7D1C - chain A; structure by X-ray diffraction, 1.91 A resolution.

Chain A:
Name: Cryptochrome-1
From: Mus musculus
Reference sequence: P97784 (CRY1_MOUSE); numbering as in UniProt (aligned over 1-496)
Sequence (498 residues; row label = number of the first residue in the row; numbers below 1 keep their minus sign (Gly-1 is residue -1)):
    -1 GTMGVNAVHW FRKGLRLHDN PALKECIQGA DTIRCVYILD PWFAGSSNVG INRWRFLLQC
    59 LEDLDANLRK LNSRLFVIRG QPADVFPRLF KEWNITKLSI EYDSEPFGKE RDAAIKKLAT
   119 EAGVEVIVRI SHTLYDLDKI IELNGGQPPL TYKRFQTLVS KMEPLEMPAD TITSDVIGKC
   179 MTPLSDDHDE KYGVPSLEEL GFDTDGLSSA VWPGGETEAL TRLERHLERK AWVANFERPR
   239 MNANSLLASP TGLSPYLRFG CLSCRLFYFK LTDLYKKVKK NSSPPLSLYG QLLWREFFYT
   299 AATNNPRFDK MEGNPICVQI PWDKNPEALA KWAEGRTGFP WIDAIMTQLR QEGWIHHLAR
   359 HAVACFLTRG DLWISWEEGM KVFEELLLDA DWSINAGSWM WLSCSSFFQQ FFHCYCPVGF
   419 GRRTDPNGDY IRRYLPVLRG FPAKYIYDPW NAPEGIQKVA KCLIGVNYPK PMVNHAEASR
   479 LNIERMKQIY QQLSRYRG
Disordered / not traced: -1 to 1, 231-234
Sequence notes: expression tag (-1 to 0)
Small-molecule neighbours: GOF (N-[2-(4-methoxyphenyl)-5,5-bis(oxidanylidene)-4,6-dihydrothieno[3,4-c]pyrazol-3-yl]-4-(phenylcarbonyl)benzamide): Gln289, Trp292, Arg293, Phe296, His355, Arg358, His359, Ala362, Phe381, Leu385, Asp387, Ala388, Ile392, Asn393, Ser396, Trp397, Trp399, Leu400, Phe409
UniProt features mapped onto this chain:
  - region: Val471 to Arg493 (Interaction with TIMELESS)
  - motif: Asn50 to Phe54 (LIR 1), Asp82 to Leu87 (LIR 2), Lys151 to Leu156 (LIR 3), Leu255 to Leu260 (LIR 4), Asp271 to Val276 (LIR 5), Ser285 to Leu290 (LIR 6), Thr335 to Trp339 (LIR 7), Lys379 to Leu384 (LIR 8), Gly395 to Leu400 (LIR 9), His411 to Val416 (LIR 10), Arg430 to Val435 (LIR 11), Gln486 to Leu491 (LIR 12), Ser492 to Gly496 (LIR 13)
  - binding site (FAD): Ser252, Gln289, His355, Asp387 to Asp389
  - modified residue (Phosphoserine): Ser71, Ser247, Ser280
  - cross-link (Glycyl lysine isopeptide (Lys-Gly)): Lys11 (interchain with G-Cter in ubiquitin), Lys107 (interchain with G-Cter in ubiquitin), Lys159 (interchain with G-Cter in ubiquitin), Lys329 (interchain with G-Cter in ubiquitin), Lys485 (interchain with G-Cter in ubiquitin)
  - mutagenesis: Ser71 (S71A: Phosphomimetic mutant that leads to stabilization of the protein; when associated with A-280 ...), Lys107 (K107R: Sensitive to FBXL3-ediated degradation but noz affected by expression of FBXL21), His224 (H224E: Reduces affinity for FBXL3), Ser247 (S247A: Reduced MAPK-catalyzed in vitro phosphorylation. No effect on inhibition of CLOCK-BMAL1-mediated transcriptional activity ...), Tyr273 (Y273A: Reduced interaction with MAP1LC3B and significant decrease in its autophagy-mediated degradation; when associated with A-276), Val276 (V276A: Reduced interaction with MAP1LC3B and significant decrease in its autophagy-mediated degradation; when associated with A-273), Ser280 (S280A: Phosphomimetic mutant that leads to stabilization of the protein; when associated with A-71 ...), Tyr287 (Y287A: No effect on its interaction with MAP1LC3B and moderate decrease in its autophagy-mediated degradation; when associated with A-290), Leu290 (L290A: No effect on its interaction with MAP1LC3B and moderate decrease in its autophagy-mediated degradation; when associated with A-287), Gly336 (G336D: Abolishes transcriptional repression of target genes. Abolishes interaction with PER2), Glu382 to Glu383 (Decreases transcriptional repression of target genes. Decreases FBXL3 binding. Increases PER2 binding), Phe405 (F405A: Decreases affinity for FBXL3. Slightly increases affinity for PER2), 4 further mutagenesis entries in UniProt
Reported in the primary citation:
  - binding site for GOF: Gln289, Trp292, Phe296, His355, Arg358, His359, Ala362, Phe381, Ala388, Ile392, Ser396, Trp397, Leu400, Phe409
  - conformationally variable residues (loop rearrangement, side-chain flip): Gln289, Trp399, Phe405, Phe409
  - contacts within the chain: Phe295-Trp399, Phe296-Trp399, Ile314-Trp399, Met398-Trp399, Trp399-Ser404
  - mutagenesis - F409A: decreased stability in response to GOF
  - mutagenesis - F409A: unchanged stability in response to KL101
  - mutagenesis - F409A: increased stability

Overview:
Bound to chain A: compound GOF. UniProt lists 6 FAD-binding residues and 17 mutagenesis sites. From the paper:
a binding site for GOF at Gln289, Trp292 and Phe296 among others; F409A reduces stability in response to GOF.
Chain A is Cryptochrome-1 (Mus musculus); the structure, Crystal structure of mouse Cryptochrome 1 in complex
with compound TH303, was determined by X-ray diffraction (same publication as 7D19).
